1AT1 - chains A and B of the 4 polymer chains in the assembly; structure by X-ray diffraction, 2.80 A resolution.

Chain A:
Protein: Aspartate carbamoyltransferase, catalytic chain
Source organism: Escherichia coli
Notes: EC 2.1.3.2
UniProtKB: P0A786 (PYRB_ECOLI); numbering as in UniProt (aligned over 1-310)
Sequence (310 residues; each row starts with the number of its first residue):
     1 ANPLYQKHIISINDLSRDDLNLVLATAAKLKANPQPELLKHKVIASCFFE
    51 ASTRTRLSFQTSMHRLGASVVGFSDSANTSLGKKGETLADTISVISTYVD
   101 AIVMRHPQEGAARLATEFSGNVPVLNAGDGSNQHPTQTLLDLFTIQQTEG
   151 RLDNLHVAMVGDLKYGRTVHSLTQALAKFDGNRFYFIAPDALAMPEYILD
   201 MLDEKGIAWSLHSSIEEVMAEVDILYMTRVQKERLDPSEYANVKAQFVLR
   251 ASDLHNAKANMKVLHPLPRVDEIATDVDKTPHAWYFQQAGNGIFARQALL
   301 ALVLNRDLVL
Differences from the reference sequence: conflict Q60 (Glu in P0A786), Q147 (Glu in P0A786), E149 (Gln in P0A786), E196 (Gln in P0A786)
Small-molecule neighbours:
  - malonate ion (MLI): K84, R105, H134, R167, T168, R229, Q231, R234, L267, P268
  - phosphonoacetamide (PCT): A51, S52, T53, R54, T55, S80, K84, R105, H134, Q137, P266, L267, P268

Chain B:
Protein: Aspartate carbamoyltransferase regulatory chain
Source organism: Escherichia coli
UniProtKB: P0A7F3 (PYRI_ECOLI); residues 2-153 here correspond to UniProt positions 1-152 (UniProt number = residue number - 1)
Sequence (153 residues; each row starts with the number of its first residue):
     1 MTHDNKLGVEAIKRGTVIDHIPAQIGFKLLSLFKLTETDQRITIGLNLPS
    51 GEMGRKDLIKIENTFLSEDQVDQLALYAPQATVNRIDNYEVVGKSRPSLP
   101 ERIDNVLVCPNSNCISHAEPVSSSFAVRKRANDIALKCKYCEKEFSHNVV
   151 LAN
Unresolved in the structure: 1-7
Differences from the reference sequence: conflict G8 (Gln7 in P0A7F3)
Bound ions: Zn2+: C109, C114, C138, C141

How chain A and chain B interact:
Pairs across the interface - 35 pairs, chain A then chain B:
  S11(A) - E142(B)  hydrogen bond
  T87(A) - E119(B)
  L88(A) - I115(B)  hydrophobic
  L88(A) - E119(B)  hydrogen bond (backbone-side chain)
  A89(A) - E119(B)  hydrogen bond (backbone-side chain)
  P107(A) - N113(B)  hydrogen bond (backbone-side chain)
  Q108(A) - N113(B)  hydrogen bond
  Q108(A) - I115(B)
  E109(A) - N111(B)  hydrogen bond
  E109(A) - N113(B)  hydrogen bond
  E109(A) - C114(B)
  E109(A) - I115(B)  hydrogen bond (backbone-backbone)
  E109(A) - C141(B)
  G110(A) - I115(B)
  G110(A) - Y140(B)
  A111(A) - I115(B)  hydrophobic
  R113(A) - K139(B)  hydrogen bond (side chain-backbone)
  R113(A) - Y140(B)
  R113(A) - E142(B)  salt bridge
  L114(A) - I115(B)  hydrophobic
  L114(A) - E119(B)
  L114(A) - V121(B)  hydrophobic
  L114(A) - Y140(B)
  E117(A) - K139(B)  salt bridge
  E117(A) - Y140(B)  hydrogen bond
  N132(A) - C141(B)
  N132(A) - E142(B)  hydrogen bond
  N132(A) - K143(B)  hydrogen bond
  Q133(A) - E142(B)
  E196(A) - R130(B)  salt bridge
  Y197(A) - E142(B)
  Y197(A) - K143(B)  hydrogen bond
  D200(A) - R128(B)  salt bridge
  D200(A) - R130(B)  salt bridge
  E204(A) - R128(B)  salt bridge
Other interface residues (no listed pair), chain A (22 interface residues in all): N13, H106, F118, S131
Other interface residues (no listed pair), chain B (16 interface residues in all): A118, P120, E144

Overview:
The interface between chain A and chain B involves 22 residues on one side and 16 on the other; the contacts
include 13 hydrogen bonds and 6 salt bridges. Among the polar pairs are R113(A)-E142(B), E117(A)-K139(B) and
E196(A)-R130(B). Chain A binds malonate ion and phosphonoacetamide.
Here chain A is Aspartate carbamoyltransferase, catalytic chain and chain B is Aspartate carbamoyltransferase
regulatory chain, both from Escherichia coli. Entry 1AT1 (Crystal structures of phosphonoacetamide ligated T
and phosphonoacetamide and malonate ligated R states of aspartate carbamoyltransferase ...) was determined by
X-ray diffraction (same publication as 2AT1 and 3AT1).
